Entry 4AWJ (X-ray diffraction, 2.50 A resolution); this record covers chains A and B of the 3 polymer chains in the assembly.

== Chain A ==
Molecule: Transcription elongation factor B polypeptide 2
Organism: Homo sapiens
Reference sequence: Q15370 (ELOB_HUMAN); numbering as in UniProt (aligned over 1-104)
Chain sequence (104 residues; each row starts with the number of its first residue):
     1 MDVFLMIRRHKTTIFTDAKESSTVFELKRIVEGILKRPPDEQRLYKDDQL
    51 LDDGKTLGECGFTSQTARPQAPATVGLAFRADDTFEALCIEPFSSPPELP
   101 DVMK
Not modelled in the structure: 82, 104
Modified positions: Cys60 (s-(dimethylarsenic)cysteine; CAS); Cys89 (s-(dimethylarsenic)cysteine; CAS)
Swiss-Prot annotation at these positions:
  - modified residue: Met1 (N-acetylmethionine), Thr84 (Phosphothreonine)

== Chain B ==
Molecule: Transcription elongation factor B polypeptide 1
Organism: Homo sapiens
Reference sequence: Q15369 (ELOC_HUMAN); numbering as in UniProt (aligned over 17-112)
Chain sequence (97 residues; row label = number of the first residue in the row):
    16 MMYVKLISSDGHEFIVKREHALTSGTIKAMLSGPGQFAENETNEVNFREI
    66 PSHVLSKVCMYFTYKVRYTNSSTEIPEFPIAPEIALELLMAANFLDC
Not modelled in the structure: 16, 48-56
Sequence notes: expression tag (16)

== How chain A and chain B interact ==
Contacting residue pairs (52):
  Phe4(A) with Thr78(B)
  Arg8(A) with His27(B)
  Lys11(A) with Asp25(B), hydrogen bond (side chain-backbone); His27(B); Glu28(B), hydrogen bond (backbone-backbone)
  Thr12(A) with Glu28(B); Ile30(B)
  Thr13(A) with Glu28(B), hydrogen bond (backbone-backbone); Phe29(B); Ile30(B), hydrogen bond (backbone-backbone)
  Ile14(A) with Ile30(B)
  Phe15(A) with Tyr18(B); Phe29(B), hydrophobic; Ile30(B), hydrogen bond (backbone-backbone); Val31(B), hydrophobic; Ser71(B); Cys74(B), hydrophobic; Met75(B), hydrophobic
  Thr16(A) with Tyr18(B), hydrogen bond; Lys32(B)
  Asp17(A) with Lys32(B), salt bridge
  Ile34(A) with Tyr18(B), hydrophobic; Ile30(B), hydrophobic
  Leu35(A) with Ile30(B), hydrophobic
  Pro69(A) with Met75(B); Thr78(B); Tyr79(B), hydrophobic; Arg82(B)
  Gln70(A) with Met75(B); Tyr79(B); Pro91(B); Phe93(B); Pro94(B)
  Pro72(A) with Met75(B)
  Glu91(A) with His27(B)
  Pro92(A) with His27(B), hydrogen bond (backbone-side chain)
  Phe93(A) with His27(B); Phe29(B), hydrophobic; Ser67(B); Ser71(B)
  Ser94(A) with Asp25(B); Pro66(B); Ser67(B), hydrogen bond (side chain-backbone); His68(B), hydrogen bond
  Ser95(A) with His68(B)
  Pro96(A) with His68(B); Glu98(B); Ile99(B), hydrophobic
  Pro97(A) with Glu102(B)
  Leu99(A) with Pro97(B)
  Pro100(A) with Leu101(B), hydrophobic
  Met103(A) with Leu101(B), hydrophobic
Interface residues without a listed pair, chain A (26 interface residues in all): Met6, His10
Interface residues without a listed pair, chain B (28 interface residues in all): Gly26, Tyr83, Glu92

== Overview ==
Chain A and chain B form an interface of 26 and 28 residues respectively; the contacts include 9 hydrogen
bonds and 1 salt bridge. Polar contacts include Asp17(A)-Lys32(B), Lys11(A)-Asp25(B) and Thr16(A)-Tyr18(B).
Here chain A is Transcription elongation factor B polypeptide 2 and chain B is Transcription elongation factor
B polypeptide 1, both from Homo sapiens. Entry 4AWJ (pVHL:EloB:EloC complex, in complex with capped
Hydroxyproline) was determined by X-ray diffraction, deposited together with 4AJY, 3ZTC and 3ZTD.
